Entry 5U8K (X-ray diffraction, 1.69 A resolution); this record covers chain A.

[Chain A]
Molecule: Response regulator
Organism: Streptococcus pneumoniae
UniProt: B1I9H6 (B1I9H6_STRPI); residues 1-229 here = UniProt positions 1-229
Amino-acid sequence (231 residues; numbered 0 to 230; the number before each row is that of its first residue; numbering starts at 0):
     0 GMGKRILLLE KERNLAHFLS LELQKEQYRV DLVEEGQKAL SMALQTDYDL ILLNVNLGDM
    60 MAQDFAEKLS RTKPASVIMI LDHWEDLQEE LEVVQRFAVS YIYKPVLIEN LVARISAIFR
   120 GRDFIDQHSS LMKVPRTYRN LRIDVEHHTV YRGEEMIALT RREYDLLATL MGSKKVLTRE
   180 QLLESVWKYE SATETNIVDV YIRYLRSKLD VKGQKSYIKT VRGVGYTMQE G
Disordered / not traced: 0-1
Modified / non-standard residues: Mse1 (selenomethionine); Mse41, Mse59, Mse60, Mse78, Mse131, Mse155, Mse170, Mse227 (selenomethionine; parent Met)
Differences from the reference sequence: expression tag (0, 230); engineered mutation Ser128 (Cys in B1I9H6)
From the paper describing this entry:
  - contacts within the chain: Glu91-Arg202 (salt bridge), Glu91-Tyr203 (hydrogen bond), Gln94-Tyr203 (hydrogen bond), Arg95-Ser206 (hydrogen bond), Ile124-Ser128 (backbone contact), Asp125-Ser128 (backbone contact), Ser128-Tyr163 (water-mediated contact)

[Summary]
From the paper: contacts within the chain involving Glu91, Arg202 and Tyr203 among others.
Chain A is Response regulator (Streptococcus pneumoniae); the structure, RitR mutant - C128S, was determined
by X-ray diffraction together with 5VFA and 5U8M from the same study.
